3ZRQ - chains A and B; structure by X-ray diffraction, 1.80 A resolution.

[Chain A (and B)]
Molecule: Serine-pyruvate aminotransferase (agxt)
Source organism: Sulfolobus solfataricus
Notes: EC 2.6.1.51; chain B of this document is another copy of the same molecule, construct and numbering; everything in this record applies to it too
UniProt: Q97VM5 (Q97VM5_SULSO); residues 1-384 here = UniProt positions 1-384
Amino-acid sequence (384 residues; row label = number of the first residue in the row):
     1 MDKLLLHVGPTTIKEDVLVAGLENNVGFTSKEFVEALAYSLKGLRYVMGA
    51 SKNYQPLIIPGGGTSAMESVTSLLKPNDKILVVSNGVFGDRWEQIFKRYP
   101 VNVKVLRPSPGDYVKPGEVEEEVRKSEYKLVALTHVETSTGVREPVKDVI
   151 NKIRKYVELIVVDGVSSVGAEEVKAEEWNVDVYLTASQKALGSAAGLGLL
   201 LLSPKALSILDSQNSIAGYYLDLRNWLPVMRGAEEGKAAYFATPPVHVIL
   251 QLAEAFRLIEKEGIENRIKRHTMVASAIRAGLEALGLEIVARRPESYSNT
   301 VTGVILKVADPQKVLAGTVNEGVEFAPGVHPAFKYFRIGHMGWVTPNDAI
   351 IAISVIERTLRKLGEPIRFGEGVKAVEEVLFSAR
Not modelled in the structure: 1, 384
Residues lining bound ligands:
  - 4'-deoxy-4'-aminopyridoxal-5'-phosphate (PMP), molecule 1: Gly-62, Gly-63, Thr-64, Met-67, Phe-88, Arg-91, Thr-134, Val-136, Thr-138, Asp-163, Val-165, Ser-166, Ala-186, Gln-188, Lys-189
  - 4'-deoxy-4'-aminopyridoxal-5'-phosphate (PMP), molecule 2: Tyr-240, Ala-242, Thr-243
What the authors report for this chain:
  - conformationally variable residues: Lys-189
  - specificity-determining residues: Phe-28, Phe-88, Tyr-240, Val-329 (proposed by the authors, not directly observed)

[Interface between chain A and chain B]
Residue-residue contacts (91):
  Lys-3(A) / Asn-25(B)  hydrogen bond (side chain-backbone)
  Lys-3(A) / Ser-30(B)
  Leu-4(A) / Asn-25(B)
  Leu-5(A) / Asn-25(B)  hydrogen bond (backbone-side chain)
  Leu-5(A) / Val-26(B)
  Leu-5(A) / Gly-27(B)
  His-7(A) / Phe-28(B)
  His-7(A) / Thr-29(B)  hydrogen bond
  Gly-9(A) / Phe-28(B)
  Pro-10(A) / Val-26(B)
  Thr-11(A) / Asn-24(B)
  Thr-12(A) / Asn-24(B)
  Thr-12(A) / Asn-25(B)  hydrogen bond
  Ile-13(A) / Asn-24(B)  hydrogen bond (backbone-backbone)
  Ile-13(A) / His-247(B)
  Glu-15(A) / Asn-24(B)  hydrogen bond
  Leu-18(A) / Gly-21(B)
  Leu-18(A) / Leu-22(B)
  Leu-18(A) / Glu-23(B)
  Leu-18(A) / Asn-24(B)
  Leu-22(A) / Leu-18(B)  hydrophobic
  Leu-22(A) / Leu-22(B)  hydrophobic
  Glu-23(A) / Leu-18(B)
  Asn-24(A) / Thr-11(B)
  Asn-24(A) / Thr-12(B)
  Asn-24(A) / Ile-13(B)  hydrogen bond (backbone-backbone)
  Asn-24(A) / Glu-15(B)  hydrogen bond
  Asn-24(A) / Leu-18(B)
  Asn-25(A) / Lys-3(B)  hydrogen bond (backbone-side chain)
  Asn-25(A) / Leu-4(B)
  Asn-25(A) / Leu-5(B)
  Asn-25(A) / Thr-12(B)  hydrogen bond
  Val-26(A) / Leu-5(B)
  Val-26(A) / Pro-10(B)
  Gly-27(A) / Leu-5(B)
  Phe-28(A) / His-7(B)
  Phe-28(A) / Gly-9(B)
  Thr-29(A) / His-7(B)
  Thr-29(A) / Glu-324(B)  hydrogen bond
  Ser-30(A) / Lys-3(B)
  Ser-30(A) / Glu-324(B)  hydrogen bond
  Gly-61(A) / Pro-60(B)
  Gly-61(A) / Tyr-220(B)
  Gly-62(A) / Tyr-220(B)
  Thr-64(A) / Tyr-219(B)
  Thr-64(A) / Tyr-220(B)
  Thr-64(A) / Ala-242(B)
  Ser-65(A) / Tyr-220(B)
  Glu-68(A) / Gly-218(B)
  Glu-68(A) / Tyr-219(B)  hydrogen bond (side chain-backbone)
  Glu-68(A) / Tyr-220(B)  hydrogen bond (side chain-backbone)
  Phe-88(A) / Tyr-240(B)
  Arg-91(A) / Tyr-219(B)
  Arg-91(A) / Tyr-240(B)  hydrogen bond
  Arg-91(A) / Phe-241(B)  hydrogen bond (side chain-backbone)
  Gln-94(A) / Tyr-219(B)
  Ile-95(A) / Tyr-219(B)  hydrophobic
  Arg-98(A) / Ser-215(B)  hydrogen bond (side chain-backbone)
  Arg-98(A) / Ala-217(B)  hydrogen bond (side chain-backbone)
  Arg-98(A) / Gly-218(B)
  Arg-98(A) / Tyr-219(B)
  Gln-188(A) / Thr-243(B)
  Ala-195(A) / Thr-243(B)
  Ala-195(A) / Pro-244(B)
  Ala-195(A) / Pro-245(B)
  Ser-215(A) / Arg-98(B)  hydrogen bond (backbone-side chain)
  Ala-217(A) / Arg-98(B)  hydrogen bond (backbone-side chain)
  Gly-218(A) / Glu-68(B)
  Gly-218(A) / Arg-98(B)
  Tyr-219(A) / Thr-64(B)
  Tyr-219(A) / Glu-68(B)  hydrogen bond (backbone-side chain)
  Tyr-219(A) / Arg-91(B)
  Tyr-219(A) / Gln-94(B)
  Tyr-219(A) / Ile-95(B)  hydrophobic
  Tyr-220(A) / Gly-61(B)
  Tyr-220(A) / Gly-62(B)
  Tyr-220(A) / Thr-64(B)
  Tyr-220(A) / Ser-65(B)
  Tyr-220(A) / Glu-68(B)  hydrogen bond (backbone-side chain)
  Tyr-240(A) / Phe-88(B)
  Tyr-240(A) / Arg-91(B)
  Phe-241(A) / Arg-91(B)  hydrogen bond (backbone-side chain)
  Ala-242(A) / Thr-64(B)
  Thr-243(A) / Gln-188(B)
  Thr-243(A) / Ala-195(B)
  Pro-244(A) / Ala-195(B)
  Pro-245(A) / Ala-195(B)
  His-247(A) / Ile-13(B)
  Val-248(A) / Val-248(B)  hydrophobic
  Glu-324(A) / Thr-29(B)  hydrogen bond
  Glu-324(A) / Ser-30(B)  hydrogen bond
Other interface residues (no listed pair), chain A (57 interface residues in all): Val-8, Val-19, Gly-21, Pro-60, Tyr-99, Ala-194, Gly-196, Ile-216, Leu-221, Asp-222, Val-246
Other interface residues (no listed pair), chain B (57 interface residues in all): Val-19, Glu-32, Tyr-99, Ala-194, Gly-196, Ile-216, Leu-221, Asp-222, Val-246

[In short]
The chain A/chain B interface involves 57 residues from each chain; the contacts include 25 hydrogen bonds.
Polar contacts include Lys-3(A)/Asn-25(B), Leu-5(A)/Asn-25(B) and His-7(A)/Thr-29(B). Bound to chain A:
4'-deoxy-4'-aminopyridoxal-5'-phosphate. The paper reports specificity determinants Phe-28(A), Phe-88(A) and
Tyr-240(A) among others; conformational variability at Lys-189(A).
Both chains are Serine-pyruvate aminotransferase (agxt) (Sulfolobus solfataricus). Entry 3ZRQ (Crystal
structure and substrate specificity of a thermophilic archaeal serine : pyruvate aminotransferase from
Sulfolobus solfataricus) was determined by X-ray diffraction together with 3ZRP and 3ZRR from the same study.
